PDB entry 6LHB | electron microscopy, 3.33 A resolution | chains B and C of the 3 polymer chains in the assembly

[Chain B]
Name: VP2
From: Coxsackievirus A16
Notes: EC 3.4.22.29, 3.6.1.15, 3.4.22.28, 2.7.7.48
UniProtKB: A0A1D3TZV2 (A0A1D3TZV2_9ENTO); residues 1-254 here correspond to UniProt positions 70-323 (UniProt number = residue number + 69)
Sequence (254 residues; row label = number of the first residue in the row):
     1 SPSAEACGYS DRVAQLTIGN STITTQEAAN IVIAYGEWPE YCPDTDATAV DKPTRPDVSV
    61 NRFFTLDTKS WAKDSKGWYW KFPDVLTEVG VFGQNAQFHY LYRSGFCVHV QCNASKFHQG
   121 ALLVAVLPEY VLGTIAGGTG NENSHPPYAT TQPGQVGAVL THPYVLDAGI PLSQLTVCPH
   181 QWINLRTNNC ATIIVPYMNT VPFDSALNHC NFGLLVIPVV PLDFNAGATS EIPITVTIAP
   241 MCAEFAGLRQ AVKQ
Unresolved in the structure: 1-12, 43-57, 135-146, 250-254

[Chain C]
Name: VP3
From: Coxsackievirus A16
Notes: EC 3.4.22.29, 3.6.1.15, 3.4.22.28, 2.7.7.48
UniProtKB: A0A2R4NBT3 (A0A2R4NBT3_9ENTO); residues 1-242 here correspond to UniProt positions 324-565 (UniProt number = residue number + 323)
Sequence (242 residues; numbered 1 to 242; the number before each row is that of its first residue):
     1 GIPTELKPGT NQFLTTDDGV SAPILPGFHP TPPIHIPGEV HNLLEICRVE TILEVNNLKT
    61 NETTPMQRLC FPVSVQSKTG ELCAAFRADP GRDGPWQSTI LGQLCRYYTQ WSGSLEVTFM
   121 FAGSFMATGK MLIAYTPPGG NVPADRITAM LGTHVIWDFG LQSSVTLVVP WISNTHYRAH
   181 ARAGYFDYYT TGIITIWYQT NYVVPIGAPT TAYIVALAAA QDNFTMKLCK DTEDIEQTAN
   241 IQ
Unresolved in the structure: 178-184, 234-242

[How chain B and chain C interact]
Residue-residue contacts - 46 pairs, chain B then chain C:
  Glu-37(B) with His-35(C), salt bridge; Pro-37(C)
  Lys-116(B) with Phe-125(C); Met-126(C)
  Phe-117(B) with Ile-206(C); Gly-207(C); Ala-208(C); Pro-209(C)
  His-118(B) with Ser-124(C)
  Gln-119(B) with Gly-123(C); Ser-124(C), hydrogen bond (side chain-backbone); Thr-211(C), hydrogen bond (side chain-backbone)
  Tyr-164(B) with Glu-54(C); Pro-65(C); Met-66(C), hydrophobic
  Leu-172(B) with Met-66(C), hydrophobic; Leu-69(C), hydrophobic
  Ser-173(B) with Thr-51(C); Ile-52(C), hydrogen bond (backbone-backbone); Leu-69(C); Ser-98(C), hydrogen bond
  Gln-174(B) with Ser-98(C); Thr-99(C); Ile-100(C)
  Thr-176(B) with Glu-50(C), hydrogen bond (side chain-backbone); Thr-51(C)
  Val-177(B) with Val-49(C), hydrophobic
  Asn-184(B) with Phe-121(C), hydrogen bond (side chain-backbone)
  Arg-186(B) with Phe-121(C); Gly-123(C); Ser-124(C), hydrogen bond (side chain-backbone); Phe-125(C); Ala-127(C); Phe-159(C), hydrogen bond (side chain-backbone); Gly-160(C); Ser-163(C), hydrogen bond
  Thr-187(B) with Ser-163(C)
  Met-198(B) with Pro-37(C), hydrophobic
  Asn-199(B) with Ile-36(C)
  Thr-200(B) with Ile-34(C)
  Val-220(B) with Val-215(C), hydrophobic
  Asp-223(B) with Pro-209(C)
  Phe-224(B) with Pro-209(C), hydrophobic
  Asn-225(B) with Gly-207(C), hydrogen bond (side chain-backbone); Ala-208(C); Pro-209(C)
Other interface residues (no listed pair), chain B (30 interface residues in all): Tyr-35, Gly-120, Pro-163, Trp-182, Tyr-197, Val-201, Pro-202, Pro-218, Val-219
Other interface residues (no listed pair), chain C (37 interface residues in all): Gly-38, Ile-46, Gln-103, Met-120, Ala-122, Ala-212, Tyr-213

[Overview]
Chain B and chain C form an interface of 30 and 37 residues respectively, with 10 hydrogen bonds and 1 salt
bridge. Polar pairs include Glu-37(B)/His-35(C), Gln-119(B)/Ser-124(C) and Gln-119(B)/Thr-211(C).
Here chain B is VP2 and chain C is VP3, both from Coxsackievirus A16. Entry 6LHB (The cryo-EM structure of
coxsackievirus A16 A-particle) was determined by electron microscopy, deposited together with 6LHA, 6LHC,
6LHK, 6LHL, 6LHO and 6LHP.
